8HYJ - chains A and E of the 16 polymer chains in the assembly; structure by electron microscopy, 4.30 A resolution (low resolution: residue-level contacts below are approximate; hydrogen-bond / salt-bridge calls are withheld).

Chain A:
Molecule: DNA-directed RNA polymerase V subunit 1
Organism: Arabidopsis thaliana
Notes: EC 2.7.7.6
UniProtKB: Q5D869 (NRPE1_ARATH); residues 1-1976 here = UniProt positions 1-1976
Chain sequence (1976 residues; each row starts with the number of its first residue):
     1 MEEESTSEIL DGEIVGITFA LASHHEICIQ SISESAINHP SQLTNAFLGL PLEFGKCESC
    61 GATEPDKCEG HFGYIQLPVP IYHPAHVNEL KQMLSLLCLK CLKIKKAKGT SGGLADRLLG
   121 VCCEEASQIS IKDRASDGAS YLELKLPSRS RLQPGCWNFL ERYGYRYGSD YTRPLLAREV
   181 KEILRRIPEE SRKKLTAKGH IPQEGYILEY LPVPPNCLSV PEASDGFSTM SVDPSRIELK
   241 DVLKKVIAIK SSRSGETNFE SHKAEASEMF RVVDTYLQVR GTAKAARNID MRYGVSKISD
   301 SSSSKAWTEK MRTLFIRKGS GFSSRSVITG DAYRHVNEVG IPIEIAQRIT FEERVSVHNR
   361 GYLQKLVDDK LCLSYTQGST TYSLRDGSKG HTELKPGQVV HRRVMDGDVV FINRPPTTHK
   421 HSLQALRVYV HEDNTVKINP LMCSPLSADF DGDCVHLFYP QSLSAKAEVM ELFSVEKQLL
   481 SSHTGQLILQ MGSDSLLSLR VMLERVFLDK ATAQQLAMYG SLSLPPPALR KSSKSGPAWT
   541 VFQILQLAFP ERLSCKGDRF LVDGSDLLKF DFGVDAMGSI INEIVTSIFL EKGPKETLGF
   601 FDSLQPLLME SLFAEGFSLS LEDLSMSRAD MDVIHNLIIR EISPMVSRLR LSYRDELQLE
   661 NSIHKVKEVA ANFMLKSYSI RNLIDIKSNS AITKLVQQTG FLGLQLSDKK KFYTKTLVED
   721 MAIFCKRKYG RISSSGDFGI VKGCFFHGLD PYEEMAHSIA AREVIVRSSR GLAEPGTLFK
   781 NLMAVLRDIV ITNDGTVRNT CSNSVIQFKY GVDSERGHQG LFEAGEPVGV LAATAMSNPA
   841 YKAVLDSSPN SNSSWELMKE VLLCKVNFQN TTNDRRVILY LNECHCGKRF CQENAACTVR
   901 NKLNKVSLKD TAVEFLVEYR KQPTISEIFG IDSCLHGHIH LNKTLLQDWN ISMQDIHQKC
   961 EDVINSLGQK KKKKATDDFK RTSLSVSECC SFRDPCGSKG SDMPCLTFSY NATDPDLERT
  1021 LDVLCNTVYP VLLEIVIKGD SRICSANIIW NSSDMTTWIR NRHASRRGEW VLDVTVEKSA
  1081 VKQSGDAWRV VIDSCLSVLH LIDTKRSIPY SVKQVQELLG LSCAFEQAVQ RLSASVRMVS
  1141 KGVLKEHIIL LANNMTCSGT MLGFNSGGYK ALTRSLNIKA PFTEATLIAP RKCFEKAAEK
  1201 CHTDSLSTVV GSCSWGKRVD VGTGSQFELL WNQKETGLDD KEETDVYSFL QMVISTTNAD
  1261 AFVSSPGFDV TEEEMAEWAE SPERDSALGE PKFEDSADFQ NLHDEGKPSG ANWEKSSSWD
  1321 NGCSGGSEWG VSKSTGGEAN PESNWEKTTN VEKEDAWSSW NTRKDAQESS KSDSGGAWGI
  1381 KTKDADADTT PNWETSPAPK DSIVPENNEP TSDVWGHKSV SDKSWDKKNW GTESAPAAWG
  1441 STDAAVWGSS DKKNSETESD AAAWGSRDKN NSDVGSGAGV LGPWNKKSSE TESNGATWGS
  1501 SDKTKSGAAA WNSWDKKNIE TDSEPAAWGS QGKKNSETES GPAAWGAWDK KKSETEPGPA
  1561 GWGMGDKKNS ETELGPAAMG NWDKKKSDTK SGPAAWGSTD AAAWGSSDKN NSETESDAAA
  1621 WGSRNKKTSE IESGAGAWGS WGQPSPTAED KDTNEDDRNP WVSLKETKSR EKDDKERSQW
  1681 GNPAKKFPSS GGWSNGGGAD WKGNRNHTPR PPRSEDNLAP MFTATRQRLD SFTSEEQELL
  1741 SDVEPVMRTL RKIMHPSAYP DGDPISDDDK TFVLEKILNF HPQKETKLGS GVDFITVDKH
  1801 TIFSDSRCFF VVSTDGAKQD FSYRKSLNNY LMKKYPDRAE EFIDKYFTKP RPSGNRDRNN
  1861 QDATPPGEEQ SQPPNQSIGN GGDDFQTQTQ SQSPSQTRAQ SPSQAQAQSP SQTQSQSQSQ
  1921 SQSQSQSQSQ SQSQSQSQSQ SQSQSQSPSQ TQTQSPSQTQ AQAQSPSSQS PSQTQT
Not modelled in the structure: 1-15, 106-124, 220-233, 278-317, 923-929, 1237-1976
Ion coordination: Mg2+: Asp451, Asp453
Curated features (UniProtKB/Swiss-Prot):
  - region: Pro751 to Glu763 (Bridging helix)
  - binding site (Zn(2+)): Cys57, Cys60, Cys68, His71, Cys98, Cys101
  - binding site (Mg(2+)): Asp449, Asp451, Asp453
  - mutagenesis: Gly49 (G49R: In nrpe1-12; decreased DNA methylation), Asp451 (D451N: In nrpe1-3/drd3-3; loss of CNN DNA methylation, but no effect on interaction with NRPE5A)
Reported in the primary citation:
  - binding site for the 48-nt DNA strand: Arg325, Pro416, His456, Leu772, Ala773, Thr777, Lys780
  - binding site for the 30-nt RNA strand: Pro415
  - binding site for Mg2+: Asp451, Asp453
  - binding site for the 48-nt DNA strand: Gln969

Chain E:
Molecule: DNA-directed RNA polymerase V subunit 5A
Organism: Arabidopsis thaliana
UniProtKB: Q9M1J2 (RPE5A_ARATH); numbering as in UniProt (aligned over 1-222)
Chain sequence (222 residues; row label = number of the first residue in the row):
     1 MEVKGKETAS VLCLSKYVDL SSEESHRYYL ARRNGLQMLR DRGYEVSDED INLSLHDFRT
    61 VYGERPDVDR LRISALHRSD STKKVKIVFF GTSMVKVNAI RSVVADILSQ ETITGLILVL
   121 QNHVTNQALK AIELFSFKVE IFQITDLLVN ITKHSLKPQH QVLNDEEKTT LLKKFSIEEK
   181 QLPRISKKDA IVRYYGLEKG QVVKVNYRGE LTESHVAFRC VW
Not modelled in the structure: 1-13

Interface between chain A and chain E:
Contacting residue pairs (54; chain A residue first):
  Arg798(A) - Ile177(E)
  Ser804(A) - Lys180(E)
  Val805(A) - Gln181(E)
  Phe808(A) - Phe175(E)
  Phe808(A) - Leu182(E)
  Phe808(A) - Pro183(E)
  Phe808(A) - Ala217(E)
  Phe808(A) - Phe218(E)
  Asn894(A) - Leu14(E)
  Thr898(A) - Lys16(E)
  Lys902(A) - Glu23(E)
  Thr1056(A) - Leu156(E)
  Trp1058(A) - Glu210(E)
  Trp1058(A) - Leu211(E)
  Arg1060(A) - Glu210(E)
  Arg1089(A) - Thr145(E)
  Arg1089(A) - Asp146(E)
  Ile1092(A) - Thr145(E)
  Asp1093(A) - Arg27(E)
  Leu1096(A) - His26(E)
  Leu1096(A) - Leu148(E)
  Ser1097(A) - Lys16(E)
  Ser1097(A) - Glu23(E)
  Val1098(A) - Lys16(E)
  Leu1099(A) - Lys16(E)
  Leu1099(A) - Tyr17(E)
  His1100(A) - Lys16(E)
  Asp1103(A) - Val149(E)
  Asp1103(A) - Lys153(E)
  Thr1104(A) - Lys153(E)
  Thr1104(A) - His154(E)
  Thr1104(A) - Ser155(E)
  Lys1105(A) - His154(E)
  Lys1105(A) - Ser155(E)
  Arg1106(A) - His154(E)
  Gln1116(A) - Asp189(E)
  Leu1118(A) - Ala190(E)
  Leu1119(A) - His154(E)
  Leu1119(A) - Lys157(E)
  Leu1119(A) - Ala190(E)
  Gly1120(A) - Asp189(E)
  Leu1121(A) - Arg184(E)
  Leu1121(A) - Asp189(E)
  Leu1121(A) - Arg219(E)
  Ser1122(A) - Pro158(E)
  Ser1122(A) - His160(E)
  Ser1122(A) - Arg219(E)
  Gln1130(A) - Leu211(E)
  Ile1149(A) - His215(E)
  Thr1156(A) - Arg184(E)
  Cys1157(A) - Arg184(E)
  Gly1159(A) - Arg184(E)
  Gly1159(A) - Ser186(E)
  Thr1160(A) - Arg184(E)
Also at the interface, not in a pair above, chain A (44 interface residues in all): Asp794, Ser814, Gln1083, Ile1108, Cys1123, Phe1125, Met1155, Ser1158, Met1161, Leu1176
Also at the interface, not in a pair above, chain E (42 interface residues in all): Val18, Leu30, His123, Ile151, Ile185, Ile191, Val205, Tyr207, Glu213
Interface features reported in the paper:
  - interface residues, chain E: Leu14(E)

Overview:
44 residues of chain A and 42 residues of chain E are in contact. From the paper: a binding site for the 48-nt
DNA strand at Arg325(A), Pro416(A) and His456(A) among others; a binding site for Mg2+ at Asp451(A) and
Asp453(A).
Chain A is DNA-directed RNA polymerase V subunit 1 and chain E is DNA-directed RNA polymerase V subunit 5A,
both from Arabidopsis thaliana; the structure, A cryo-EM structure of KTF1-bound polymerase V transcription
elongation complex, was determined by electron microscopy.
